Entry 3NE6 (X-ray diffraction, 2.00 A resolution); this record covers chains A and T of the 3 polymer chains in the assembly.

Chain A:
Molecule: DNA polymerase
Organism: Enterobacteria phage RB69
Notes: EC 2.7.7.7
Reference sequence: Q38087 (DPOL_BPR69); residues 1-903 here = UniProt positions 1-903
Sequence (903 residues; each row starts with the number of its first residue):
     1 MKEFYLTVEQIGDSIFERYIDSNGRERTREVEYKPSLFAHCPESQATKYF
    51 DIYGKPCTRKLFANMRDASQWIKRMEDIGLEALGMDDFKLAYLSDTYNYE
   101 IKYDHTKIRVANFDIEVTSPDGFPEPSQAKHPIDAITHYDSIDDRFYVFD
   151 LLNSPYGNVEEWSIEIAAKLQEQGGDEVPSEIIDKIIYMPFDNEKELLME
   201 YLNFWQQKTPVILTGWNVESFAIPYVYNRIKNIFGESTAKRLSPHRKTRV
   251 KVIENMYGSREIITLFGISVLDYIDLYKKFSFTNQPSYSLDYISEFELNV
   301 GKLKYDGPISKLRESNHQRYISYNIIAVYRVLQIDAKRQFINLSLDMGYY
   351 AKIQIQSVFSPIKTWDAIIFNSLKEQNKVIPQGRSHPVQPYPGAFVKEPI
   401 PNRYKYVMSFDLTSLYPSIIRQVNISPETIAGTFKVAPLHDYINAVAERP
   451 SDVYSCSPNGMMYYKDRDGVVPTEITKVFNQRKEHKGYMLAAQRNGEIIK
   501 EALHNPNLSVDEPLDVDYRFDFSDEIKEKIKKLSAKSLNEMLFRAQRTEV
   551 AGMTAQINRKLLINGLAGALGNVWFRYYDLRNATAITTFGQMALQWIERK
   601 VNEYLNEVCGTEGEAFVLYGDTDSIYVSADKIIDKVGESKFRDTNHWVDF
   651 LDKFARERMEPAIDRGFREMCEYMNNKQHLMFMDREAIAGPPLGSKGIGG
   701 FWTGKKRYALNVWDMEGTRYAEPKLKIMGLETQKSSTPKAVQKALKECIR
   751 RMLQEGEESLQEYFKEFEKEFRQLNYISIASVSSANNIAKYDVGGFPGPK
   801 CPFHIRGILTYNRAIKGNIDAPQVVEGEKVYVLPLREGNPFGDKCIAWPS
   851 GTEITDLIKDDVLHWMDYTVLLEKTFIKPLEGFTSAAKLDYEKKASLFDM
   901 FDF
Differences from the reference sequence: engineered mutation Ala222 (Asp in Q38087), Ala327 (Asp in Q38087), Gly565 (Ser in Q38087), Ala567 (Tyr in Q38087)
Bound ions: Ca2+ site 1 near Glu116 (its only coordinating residue here); Ca2+ site 2: Asp411, Leu412, Asp623 (together with 2'-deoxycytidine-5'-triphosphate); Ca2+ site 3: Asp411, Asp623 (together with 2'-deoxycytidine-5'-triphosphate); Ca2+ site 4: Asn505, Asn507, Lys531; Ca2+ site 5 near Glu716 (its only coordinating residue here)
Small-molecule neighbours: 2'-deoxycytidine-5'-triphosphate (DCP): Asp411, Leu412, Thr413, Ser414, Leu415, Tyr416, Pro417, Arg482, Lys486, Lys560, Leu561, Asn564, Thr622, Asp623
Curated features (UniProtKB/Swiss-Prot):
  - region: Thr248 to Thr264 (Beta hairpin), Lys705 to Tyr708 (Binding of DNA in B-conformation), Leu897 to Phe903 (Interaction with the polymerase clamp)
  - binding site (Mg(2+)): Asp114, Glu116, Asp411, Leu412, Asp623
  - binding site (substrate): Ser414 to Tyr416, Arg482, Lys560
  - site: Asp621 (Optimization of metal coordination by the polymerase active site), Lys706 (Optimization of metal coordination by the polymerase active site), Asp714 (Essential for viral replication)
  - mutagenesis: Leu415 (L415A/G: Decreases base selectivity by several hundred fold; L415G/F: Increased misinsertion, increased mismatch extension and inefficient proofreading; L415M: No effect on base selectivity), Leu561 (L561A: No effect on the ability to recognize damaged DNA. Increase in probability of nucleotide incorporation), Asp621 (D621A: Drastic decrease in the efficiency of incorporation of dGMP), Lys706 (K706A: Almost complete loss of polymerase activity), Asp714 (D714A: Complete loss of viral replication)

Chain T:
Molecule: 18-nt DNA strand
Sequence (18 nucleotides; each row starts with the number of its first residue):
     1 TCAGGTAAGCAGTCCGCG

Interface between chain A and chain T:
Residue-residue contacts (51; chain A residue first):
  Glu219(A) - DC2(T)  hydrogen bond to the base
  Ile253(A) - DC2(T)  sugar contact
  Glu254(A) - DC2(T)  sugar contact
  Asn255(A) - DT1(T)  hydrogen bond to the phosphate
  Asn255(A) - DC2(T)  hydrogen bond to the phosphate
  Tyr257(A) - DT1(T)  base contact
  Arg260(A) - DC2(T)  salt bridge to the phosphate
  Ile262(A) - DC2(T)  base contact
  Asp275(A) - DA3(T)  base contact
  Phe359(A) - DA3(T)  sugar contact
  Ser360(A) - DA3(T)  phosphate contact
  Ser360(A) - DG4(T)  hydrogen bond to the phosphate
  Pro361(A) - DA3(T)  phosphate contact
  Pro361(A) - DG4(T)  phosphate contact
  Ile362(A) - DG4(T)  hydrogen bond to the phosphate
  Tyr391(A) - DG5(T)  sugar contact
  Tyr391(A) - DT6(T)  sugar contact
  Pro392(A) - DT6(T)  phosphate contact
  Pro392(A) - DA7(T)  phosphate contact
  Gly393(A) - DT6(T)  hydrogen bond to the phosphate
  Gly393(A) - DA7(T)  hydrogen bond to the phosphate
  Ala394(A) - DA7(T)  sugar contact
  Val396(A) - DA7(T)  phosphate contact
  Val396(A) - DA8(T)  phosphate contact
  Leu561(A) - DG4(T)  base contact
  Asn564(A) - DG4(T)  hydrogen bond to the base
  Gly565(A) - DG4(T)  sugar contact
  Gly568(A) - DG4(T)  sugar contact
  Gly568(A) - DG5(T)  sugar contact
  Ala569(A) - DG4(T)  sugar contact
  Gly571(A) - DG5(T)  sugar contact
  Asn572(A) - DG4(T)  hydrogen bond to the phosphate
  Asn572(A) - DG5(T)  hydrogen bond to the phosphate
  Lys705(A) - DA8(T)  salt bridge to the phosphate
  Lys705(A) - DG9(T)  sugar contact
  Lys706(A) - DA7(T)  base contact
  Lys706(A) - DA8(T)  sugar contact
  Arg707(A) - DG9(T)  phosphate contact
  Arg707(A) - DC10(T)  salt bridge to the phosphate
  Glu731(A) - DC10(T)  sugar contact
  Ser784(A) - DT1(T)  hydrogen bond to the base
  Asn786(A) - DT1(T)  hydrogen bond to the base
  Pro799(A) - DC14(T)  phosphate contact
  Lys800(A) - DT13(T)  phosphate contact
  Lys800(A) - DC14(T)  hydrogen bond to the phosphate
  Cys801(A) - DT13(T)  sugar contact
  Phe803(A) - DG12(T)  sugar contact
  Gly827(A) - DT1(T)  hydrogen bond to the base
  Lys844(A) - DT13(T)  salt bridge to the phosphate
  Lys874(A) - DG12(T)  salt bridge to the phosphate
  Lys878(A) - DA11(T)  phosphate contact
Also at the interface, not in a pair above, chain A (43 interface residues in all): Lys363, Glu398, Lys734, Gly798, Arg806

In short:
Chain A and chain T form an interface of 43 and 14 residues respectively, with 14 hydrogen bonds and 5 salt
bridges. Polar pairs include Glu219(A)-DC2(T), Asn564(A)-DG4(T) and Ser784(A)-DT1(T). Bound to chain A:
2'-deoxycytidine-5'-triphosphate.
Here chain A is DNA polymerase (Enterobacteria phage RB69) and chain T is an 18-nt DNA strand. Entry 3NE6
(RB69 DNA Polymerase (S565G/Y567A) Ternary Complex with dCTP Opposite dG) was determined by X-ray diffraction
(same publication as 3NDK, 3NGI and 3NHG).
